8XAW - chains E and F of the 20 polymer chains in the assembly; structure by electron microscopy, 2.73 A resolution.

# Chain E (and F)
Name: ATP-binding protein
From: Escherichia coli
Notes: chain F of this document is another copy of the same molecule, construct and numbering; everything in this record applies to it too
UniProt: A0A9X9SUP5 (A0A9X9SUP5_ECOLX); residues 1-571 here = UniProt positions 1-571
Chain sequence (571 residues; row label = number of the first residue in the row):
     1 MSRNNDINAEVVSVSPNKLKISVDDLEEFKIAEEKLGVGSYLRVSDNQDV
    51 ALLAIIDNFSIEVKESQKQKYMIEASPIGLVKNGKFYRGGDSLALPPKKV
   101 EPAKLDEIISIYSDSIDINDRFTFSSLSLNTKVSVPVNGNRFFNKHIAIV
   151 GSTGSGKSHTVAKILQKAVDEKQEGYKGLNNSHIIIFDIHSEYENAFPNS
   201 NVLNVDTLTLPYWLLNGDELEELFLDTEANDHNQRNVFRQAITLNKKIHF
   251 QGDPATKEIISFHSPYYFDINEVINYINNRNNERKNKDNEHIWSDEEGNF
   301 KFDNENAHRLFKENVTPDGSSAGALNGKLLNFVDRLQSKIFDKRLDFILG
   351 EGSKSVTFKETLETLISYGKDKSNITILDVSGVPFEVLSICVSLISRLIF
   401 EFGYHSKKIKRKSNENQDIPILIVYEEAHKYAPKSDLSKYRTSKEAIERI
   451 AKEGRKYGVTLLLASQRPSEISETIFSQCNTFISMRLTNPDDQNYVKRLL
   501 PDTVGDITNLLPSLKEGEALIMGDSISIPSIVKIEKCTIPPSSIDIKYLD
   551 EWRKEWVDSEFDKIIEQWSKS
Not modelled in the structure: 1-4
Bound ions: Mg2+: Ser-158, Glu-192 (together with ADP)
Small-molecule neighbours: ADP (adenosine-5'-diphosphate): Ser-152, Thr-153, Gly-154, Ser-155, Gly-156, Lys-157, Ser-158, His-159, Glu-516, Gly-517, Lys-533, Ile-534, Glu-535, Lys-536
From the paper describing this entry:
  - binding site for AMP-PNP: Lys-157, Arg-455, Lys-456
  - mutagenesis - K157A: decreased growth in response to phage lambda

# How chain E and chain F interact
Residue-residue contacts (148):
  Phe-29(E) / Leu-95(F)  hydrophobic
  Ala-32(E) / Leu-93(F)
  Ala-32(E) / Leu-95(F)  hydrophobic
  Val-38(E) / Pro-16(F)  hydrophobic
  Val-38(E) / Asp-91(F)
  Asn-58(E) / Pro-16(F)
  Phe-59(E) / Val-14(F)
  Phe-59(E) / Ser-15(F)
  Phe-59(E) / Pro-16(F)
  Phe-59(E) / Asp-91(F)
  Phe-59(E) / Leu-93(F)  hydrophobic
  Ser-60(E) / Val-14(F)
  Ile-61(E) / Val-12(F)
  Ile-61(E) / Ser-13(F)
  Ile-61(E) / Val-14(F)  hydrogen bond (backbone-backbone)
  Ile-61(E) / Leu-95(F)  hydrophobic
  Ile-61(E) / Pro-96(F)
  Glu-62(E) / Val-12(F)
  Glu-62(E) / Ser-13(F)  hydrogen bond
  Val-63(E) / Val-11(F)
  Val-63(E) / Val-12(F)  hydrogen bond (backbone-backbone)
  Val-63(E) / Pro-96(F)  hydrophobic
  Gln-69(E) / Pro-96(F)
  Thr-153(E) / Asn-480(F)
  Thr-153(E) / Asp-524(F)  hydrogen bond
  His-190(E) / Arg-455(F)
  Leu-330(E) / Asn-236(F)
  Asn-331(E) / Arg-235(F)  hydrogen bond
  Ser-338(E) / His-263(F)
  Phe-341(E) / Glu-258(F)
  Phe-341(E) / Ile-259(F)
  Phe-341(E) / Ser-261(F)
  Lys-343(E) / Ile-259(F)
  Arg-344(E) / Phe-400(F)
  Arg-344(E) / Tyr-404(F)
  Arg-344(E) / Glu-453(F)  salt bridge
  Arg-344(E) / Tyr-457(F)
  Ser-381(E) / Lys-456(F)
  Gly-382(E) / Lys-456(F)
  Gly-382(E) / Tyr-457(F)
  Pro-384(E) / Glu-453(F)
  Phe-385(E) / Glu-448(F)
  Phe-385(E) / Arg-449(F)
  Phe-385(E) / Lys-452(F)
  Phe-385(E) / Glu-453(F)
  Glu-386(E) / Arg-449(F)  salt bridge
  Tyr-440(E) / Lys-452(F)
  Arg-467(E) / Arg-498(F)  hydrogen bond (side chain-backbone)
  Arg-467(E) / Leu-499(F)
  Glu-470(E) / Ser-477(F)
  Thr-488(E) / Pro-501(F)  hydrogen bond (side chain-backbone)
  Thr-488(E) / Asp-502(F)
  Thr-488(E) / Thr-503(F)
  Asn-489(E) / Lys-497(F)
  Asn-489(E) / Arg-498(F)  hydrogen bond (side chain-backbone)
  Asn-489(E) / Leu-500(F)
  Asn-489(E) / Pro-501(F)
  Pro-490(E) / Thr-503(F)
  Asp-491(E) / Lys-497(F)
  Asp-491(E) / Arg-498(F)
  Asn-509(E) / Asn-17(F)
  Ser-513(E) / Asn-17(F)
  Ser-513(E) / Gly-90(F)
  Lys-515(E) / Arg-88(F)  hydrogen bond (side chain-backbone)
  Lys-515(E) / Gly-89(F)
  Asp-545(E) / Asn-144(F)  hydrogen bond
  Ile-546(E) / Asn-144(F)
  Ile-546(E) / Lys-407(F)
  Ile-546(E) / Asp-418(F)
  Ile-546(E) / Gly-458(F)
  Lys-547(E) / Asn-140(F)
  Tyr-548(E) / Asn-140(F)
  Tyr-548(E) / Phe-143(F)  hydrophobic
  Tyr-548(E) / Asn-144(F)
  Tyr-548(E) / Pro-420(F)
  Tyr-548(E) / Ile-421(F)  hydrogen bond (side chain-backbone)
  Tyr-548(E) / Gly-458(F)  hydrogen bond (side chain-backbone)
  Tyr-548(E) / Val-459(F)
  Tyr-548(E) / Thr-460(F)  hydrogen bond (side chain-backbone)
  Leu-549(E) / Asn-119(F)
  Leu-549(E) / Asp-120(F)
  Leu-549(E) / Gly-139(F)
  Leu-549(E) / Asn-140(F)
  Leu-549(E) / Glu-171(F)
  Asp-550(E) / Asn-119(F)  hydrogen bond
  Asp-550(E) / Asn-140(F)
  Glu-551(E) / Asn-181(F)  hydrogen bond (backbone-side chain)
  Glu-551(E) / Asn-416(F)
  Glu-551(E) / Asp-418(F)
  Glu-551(E) / Pro-420(F)
  Trp-552(E) / Phe-143(F)  hydrophobic
  Trp-552(E) / Ala-168(F)  hydrophobic
  Trp-552(E) / Asn-180(F)
  Trp-552(E) / Asn-181(F)  hydrogen bond (backbone-backbone)
  Trp-552(E) / Ser-182(F)
  Trp-552(E) / His-183(F)
  Trp-552(E) / Pro-420(F)  hydrogen bond (side chain-backbone)
  Trp-552(E) / Leu-422(F)  hydrophobic
  Arg-553(E) / Asn-119(F)  hydrogen bond (side chain-backbone)
  Arg-553(E) / Arg-121(F)
  Arg-553(E) / Glu-171(F)  salt bridge
  Arg-553(E) / Lys-172(F)
  Arg-553(E) / Gln-173(F)  hydrogen bond (backbone-backbone)
  Arg-553(E) / Tyr-176(F)  hydrogen bond (backbone-side chain)
  Lys-554(E) / Gln-173(F)
  Lys-554(E) / Tyr-176(F)  hydrogen bond (backbone-side chain)
  Lys-554(E) / Asn-180(F)
  Lys-554(E) / Asn-181(F)  hydrogen bond (backbone-backbone)
  Lys-554(E) / Gln-417(F)
  Glu-555(E) / Tyr-176(F)
  Glu-555(E) / Asn-181(F)
  Trp-556(E) / Leu-179(F)  hydrogen bond (backbone-backbone)
  Trp-556(E) / Asn-180(F)
  Trp-556(E) / Asn-181(F)
  Trp-556(E) / Ser-182(F)
  Trp-556(E) / His-183(F)
  Trp-556(E) / Ser-367(F)
  Trp-556(E) / Tyr-368(F)
  Trp-556(E) / Lys-372(F)
  Trp-556(E) / Ser-373(F)
  Trp-556(E) / Asn-374(F)
  Val-557(E) / Asn-181(F)  hydrogen bond (backbone-side chain)
  Val-557(E) / Tyr-368(F)  hydrogen bond (backbone-side chain)
  Val-557(E) / Gln-417(F)
  Val-557(E) / Ile-419(F)  hydrophobic
  Asp-558(E) / Tyr-368(F)
  Asp-558(E) / Lys-372(F)
  Glu-560(E) / Ile-409(F)
  Phe-561(E) / Lys-359(F)
  Phe-561(E) / Leu-362(F)
  Phe-561(E) / Glu-363(F)
  Phe-561(E) / Tyr-368(F)  hydrophobic
  Phe-561(E) / Phe-402(F)  hydrophobic
  Asp-562(E) / Lys-359(F)  salt bridge
  Lys-563(E) / Ile-409(F)
  Ile-564(E) / Phe-402(F)  hydrophobic
  Ile-564(E) / Ser-406(F)
  Ile-564(E) / Ile-409(F)  hydrophobic
  Ile-565(E) / Lys-359(F)
  Ile-565(E) / Phe-402(F)  hydrophobic
  Gln-567(E) / Lys-408(F)
  Gln-567(E) / Ile-409(F)
  Trp-568(E) / Phe-358(F)
  Trp-568(E) / Leu-398(F)
  Trp-568(E) / Glu-401(F)
  Trp-568(E) / Phe-402(F)
  Trp-568(E) / His-405(F)
  Ser-571(E) / His-405(F)
Interface residues without a listed pair, chain E (64 interface residues in all): Leu-26, Glu-33, Tyr-71, Ser-152, Asp-206, Asp-334, Val-383, Arg-486
Interface residues without a listed pair, chain F (91 interface residues in all): Pro-97, Phe-122, Ile-184, Arg-239, Ile-260, Ile-366, Arg-411, Glu-445

# Summary
64 residues of chain E face 91 of chain F across their interface, with 25 hydrogen bonds and 4 salt bridges.
Polar pairs include Arg-344(E)/Glu-453(F), Glu-386(E)/Arg-449(F) and Arg-553(E)/Glu-171(F). Ligands of chain
E: ADP. From the paper: a binding site for AMP-PNP at Lys-157(E), Arg-455(E) and Lys-456(E); K157A of chain E
reduces growth in response to phage lambda.
Chain E and chain F are both ATP-binding protein (Escherichia coli); the structure, Cryo-EM structure of an
anti-phage defense complex bound to AMPPNP and DNA at state 1, was determined by electron microscopy,
deposited together with 8XAU, 8XAV, 8XAX and 8XAY.
